PDB entry 1Y4P | X-ray diffraction, 1.98 A resolution | chains C and D of the 4 polymer chains in the assembly

[Chain C]
Molecule: Hemoglobin alpha chain
Source organism: Homo sapiens
UniProt: P69905 (HBA_HUMAN); numbering as in UniProt (aligned over 1-141)
Chain sequence (141 residues; numbered 1 to 141; the number before each row is that of its first residue):
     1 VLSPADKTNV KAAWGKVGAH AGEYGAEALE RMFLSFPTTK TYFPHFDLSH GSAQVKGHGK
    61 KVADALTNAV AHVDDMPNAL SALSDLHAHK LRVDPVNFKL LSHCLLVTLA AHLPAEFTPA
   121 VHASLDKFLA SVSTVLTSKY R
Ion coordination: heme Fe near His87 (its only coordinating residue here)
Ligand contacts: heme (HEM): Met32, Thr39, Tyr42, Phe43, His45, Phe46, His58, Lys61, Val62, Ala65, Leu66, Leu83, Leu86, His87, Leu91, Val93, Asn97, Phe98, Leu101, Val132, Leu136
Curated features (UniProtKB/Swiss-Prot):
  - site: Lys61 (Not glycated)
  - natural variant: Asp6 (A6D: In J-Toronto; this construct carries the variant), Ala13 (A13D: In J-Paris 1/J-Aljezur), Glu27 (A27E: In Shenyang; this construct carries the variant), Lys61 (K61N: In Zambia; deletion: In Clinic), Asp64 (A64D: In Pontoise; this construct carries the variant), Asp75 (D75A: In Lille; D75G: In Chapel Hill; D75N: In G-Pest), Ala111 (A111D: In Petah Tikva)

[Chain D]
Molecule: Hemoglobin beta chain
Source organism: Homo sapiens
UniProt: P68871 (HBB_HUMAN); numbering as in UniProt (aligned over 1-146)
Chain sequence (146 residues; numbered 1 to 146; the number before each row is that of its first residue):
     1 MHLTPEEKSA VTALWGKVNV DEVGGEALGR LLVVYPETQR FFESFGDLST PDAVMGNPKV
    61 KAHGKKVLGA FSDGLAHLDN LKGTFATLSE LHCDKLHVDP ENFRLLGNVL VCVLAHHFGK
   121 EFTPPVQAAY QKVVAGVANA LAHKYH
Differences from the reference sequence: engineered mutation Met1 (Val in P68871), Glu37 (Trp in P68871)
Ion coordination: heme Fe near His92 (its only coordinating residue here)
Ligand contacts: heme (HEM): Leu31, Thr38, Phe41, Phe42, Phe45, His63, Lys66, Val67, Ala70, Phe71, Leu88, Leu91, His92, Leu96, Val98, Asn102, Phe103, Leu106, Val137, Leu141
Curated features (UniProtKB/Swiss-Prot):
  - natural variant: Leu3 (H3L: In Graz; this construct carries the variant), Glu7 (E7A: In G-Makassar; E7K: In Hb C; E7Q: In Machida; E7V: In SKCA), Lys8 (E8K: In G-Siriraj; this construct carries the variant), Val11 (A11V: In Iraq-Halabja; this construct carries the variant), Gly16 (W16G: In Randwick; this construct carries the variant), Val23 (E23V: In D-Granada; this construct carries the variant), Gly24 (V24G: In Miyashiro; this construct carries the variant), Gly25 (G25D: In Moscva; G25R: In Riverdale-Bronx; G25V: In Savannah), Leu32 (L32P: In Yokohama), Val33 (L33V: In Muscat; this construct carries the variant), Arg40 (Q40R: In Tianshui; this construct carries the variant), Phe42 (F42Y: In Mequon; deletion: In Bruxelles), 11 further natural variant entries in UniProt

[Chain C / chain D interface]
Contacting residue pairs - 36 pairs, chain C then chain D:
  Arg31(C) - Phe122(D)  hydrogen bond (side chain-backbone)
  Arg31(C) - Thr123(D)
  Arg31(C) - Pro124(D)
  Arg31(C) - Gln127(D)  hydrogen bond
  Leu34(C) - Pro124(D)  hydrophobic
  Leu34(C) - Pro125(D)
  Leu34(C) - Ala128(D)
  Ser35(C) - Gln127(D)
  Ser35(C) - Ala128(D)
  Ser35(C) - Gln131(D)
  Phe36(C) - Gln131(D)
  His103(C) - Asn108(D)
  His103(C) - Val111(D)
  His103(C) - Gln131(D)  hydrogen bond
  Cys104(C) - Gln127(D)
  Val107(C) - Val111(D)  hydrophobic
  Val107(C) - Ala115(D)
  Val107(C) - Gln127(D)
  Ala110(C) - Cys112(D)
  Ala110(C) - Ala115(D)
  Ala110(C) - His116(D)
  Ala111(C) - Ala115(D)
  Ala111(C) - Gly119(D)
  Pro114(C) - His116(D)  hydrogen bond (backbone-side chain)
  Phe117(C) - Arg30(D)  hydrogen bond (backbone-side chain)
  Phe117(C) - His116(D)
  Thr118(C) - Arg30(D)
  Pro119(C) - Arg30(D)
  Pro119(C) - Val33(D)
  Pro119(C) - Met55(D)  hydrophobic
  His122(C) - Arg30(D)  hydrogen bond
  His122(C) - Val34(D)
  His122(C) - Cys112(D)
  Ala123(C) - Val34(D)
  Asp126(C) - Val34(D)
  Asp126(C) - Tyr35(D)  hydrogen bond
Also at the interface, not in a pair above, chain C (19 interface residues in all): Glu30, Leu106, Ala120
Also at the interface, not in a pair above, chain D (19 interface residues in all): Pro51

[Overview]
Chain C and chain D each contribute 19 residues to their interface, with 7 hydrogen bonds. Polar pairs include
Arg31(C)-Phe122(D), Arg31(C)-Gln127(D) and His103(C)-Gln131(D). Ligands of chain C: heme. Chain D binds heme.
Here chain C is Hemoglobin alpha chain and chain D is Hemoglobin beta chain, both from Homo sapiens. Entry
1Y4P (T-To-T(high) quaternary transitions in human hemoglobin: betaW37E deoxy low-salt (10 test sets)) was
determined by X-ray diffraction (same publication as 1XXT, 1XY0, 1XZ5, 1XZ7, 1XZU, 1XZV and 45 further
entries).
